Entry 5DNL (X-ray diffraction, 1.53 A resolution); this record covers chains C and B of the 3 polymer chains in the assembly.

== Chain C (and B) ==
Name: Imidazoleglycerol-phosphate dehydratase
Organism: Pyrococcus furiosus
Notes: EC 4.2.1.19; chain B of this document is another copy of the same molecule, construct and numbering; everything in this record applies to it too
Reference sequence: P58880 (HIS7_PYRFU); residue numbers follow UniProt; this construct covers 1-176
Amino-acid sequence (176 residues; row label = number of the first residue in the row):
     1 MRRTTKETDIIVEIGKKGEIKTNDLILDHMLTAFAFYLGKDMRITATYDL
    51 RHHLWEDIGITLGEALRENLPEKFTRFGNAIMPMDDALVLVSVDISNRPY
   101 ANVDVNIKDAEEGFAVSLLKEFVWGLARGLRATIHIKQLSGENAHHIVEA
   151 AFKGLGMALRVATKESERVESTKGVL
Bound ions: Mn2+ site 1: H29, H145, E149 (together with (S)-c348) (shared with H53(B) of chain B); Mn2+ site 2: H52, E56, E121 (together with (S)-c348) (shared with H146(B) of chain B); Mn2+ site 3: H53 (together with (S)-c348) (shared with H29(B), H145(B), E149(B) of chain B); Mn2+ site 4: H146 (together with (S)-c348) (shared with H52(B), E56(B), E121(B) of chain B)
Small-molecule neighbours:
  - (S)-c348 (5DL; [(2S)-2-hydroxy-3-(1H-1,2,4-triazol-1-yl)propyl]phosphonic acid), molecule 1: E7, H52, H53, E56, E121
  - (S)-c348 (5DL), molecule 2: H29, Y37, M84, H145, H146, E149, K153
  - (S)-c348 (5DL), molecule 3: R76, R98, S171, T172, K173

== How chain C and chain B interact ==
Residue-residue contacts (22; chain C residue first):
  E7(C) - H29(B)
  D49(C) - L25(B)
  L50(C) - L25(B)  hydrophobic
  L50(C) - I26(B)  hydrophobic
  L50(C) - H29(B)
  L50(C) - H145(B)
  R51(C) - E112(B)  salt bridge
  H52(C) - E111(B)  salt bridge
  H52(C) - N143(B)
  H52(C) - H145(B)  hydrogen bond
  H52(C) - H146(B)  hydrogen bond
  H53(C) - H29(B)  hydrogen bond
  H53(C) - H145(B)  hydrogen bond
  V116(C) - D109(B)
  S117(C) - A110(B)  hydrogen bond (side chain-backbone)
  S117(C) - E111(B)  hydrogen bond
  S117(C) - N143(B)  hydrogen bond
  K120(C) - D109(B)  salt bridge
  K120(C) - E142(B)  salt bridge
  E121(C) - D85(B)
  E121(C) - H146(B)  salt bridge
  R128(C) - D85(B)  salt bridge
Other interface residues (no listed pair), chain C (14 interface residues in all): E56, G113, A115
Other interface residues (no listed pair), chain B (14 interface residues in all): F114, E149

== Overview ==
The chain C/chain B interface involves 14 residues from each chain, with 7 hydrogen bonds and 6 salt bridges.
Polar pairs include R51(C)-E112(B), H52(C)-E111(B) and K120(C)-D109(B). Bound to chain C: 3 copies of
(S)-c348. H29(C), H145(C) and E149(C) form the Mn2+ site 1.
Chain C and chain B are both Imidazoleglycerol-phosphate dehydratase (Pyrococcus furiosus); the structure,
Crystal structure of IGPD from Pyrococcus furiosus in complex with (S)-C348, was determined by X-ray
diffraction together with 5DNX, 5EKW, 5EL9 and 5ELW from the same study.
